Entry 5VHO (electron microscopy, 8.30 A resolution (very low resolution: no residue pairs are listed; an interface is given only as per-side residue counts)); this record covers chains G and D of the 8 polymer chains in the assembly.

[Chain G]
Protein: 26S proteasome non-ATPase regulatory subunit 10
Source organism: Homo sapiens
Reference sequence: O75832 (PSD10_HUMAN); residues 4-226 here = UniProt positions 4-226
Chain sequence (223 residues; each row starts with the number of its first residue):
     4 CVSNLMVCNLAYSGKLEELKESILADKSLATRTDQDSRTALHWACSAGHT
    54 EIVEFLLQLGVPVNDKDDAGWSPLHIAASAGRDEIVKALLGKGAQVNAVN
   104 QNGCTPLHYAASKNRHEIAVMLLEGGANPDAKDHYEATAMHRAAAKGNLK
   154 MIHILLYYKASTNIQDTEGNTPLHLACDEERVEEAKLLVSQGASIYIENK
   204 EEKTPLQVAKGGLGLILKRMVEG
Not modelled in the structure: 19-32, 214-226
Swiss-Prot annotation at these positions:
  - mutagenesis: Glu182 (E182A: Abolishes interaction with RB1)

[Chain D]
Protein: 26S proteasome regulatory subunit 6B
Source organism: Homo sapiens
Reference sequence: P43686 (PRS6B_HUMAN), isoform P43686-2; residues 145-406 here correspond to UniProt positions 114-375 (UniProt number = residue number - 31)
Chain sequence (262 residues; numbered 145 to 406; the number before each row is that of its first residue):
   145 PEADSSIMMLTSDQKPDVMYADIGGMDIQKQEVREAVELPLTHFELYKQI
   195 GIDPPRGVLMYGPPGCGKTMLAKAVAHHTTAAFIRVVGSEFVQKYLGEGP
   245 RMVRDVFRLAKENAPAIIFIDEIDAIATKRFDAQTGADREVQRILLELLN
   295 QMDGFDQNVNVKVIMATNRADTLDPALLRPGRLDRKIEFPLPDRRQKRLI
   345 FSTITSKMNLSEEVDLEDYVARPDKISGADINSICQESGMLAVRENRYIV
   395 LAKDFEKAYKTV
Not modelled in the structure: 145-170, 273-301

[How chain G and chain D interact]
At this resolution (8 A) residue pairs are not listed: 32 residues of chain G and 18 of chain D lie at the interface.

[In short]
32 residues of chain G face 18 of chain D across their interface. From UniProt: one mutagenesis site on chain
G.
Here chain G is 26S proteasome non-ATPase regulatory subunit 10 and chain D is 26S proteasome regulatory
subunit 6B, both from Homo sapiens. Entry 5VHO (Conformational Landscape of the p28-Bound Human Proteasome
Regulatory Particle) was determined by electron microscopy (same publication as 5VGZ, 5VHF, 5VHH, 5VHI, 5VHJ,
5VHM and 5 further entries).
